Entry 5U17 (X-ray diffraction, 2.15 A resolution); this record covers chains B and G of the 4 polymer chains in the assembly.

[Chain B]
Molecule: MAIT T-cell receptor alpha chain
Organism: Homo sapiens
Chain sequence (203 residues; numbered 1 to 203; the number before each row is that of its first residue):
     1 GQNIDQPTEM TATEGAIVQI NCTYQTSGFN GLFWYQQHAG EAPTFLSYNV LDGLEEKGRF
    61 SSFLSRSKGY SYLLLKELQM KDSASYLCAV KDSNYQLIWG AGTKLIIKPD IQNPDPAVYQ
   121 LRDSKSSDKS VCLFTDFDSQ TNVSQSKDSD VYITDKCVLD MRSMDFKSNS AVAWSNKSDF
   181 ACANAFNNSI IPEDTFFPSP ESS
Disordered / not traced: 126-129, 200-203
Disulfides: C22-C88, C132-C182

[Chain G]
Molecule: MAIT T-cell receptor beta chain
Organism: Homo sapiens
Chain sequence (245 residues; each row starts with the number of its first residue):
     1 NAGVTQTPKF QVLKTGQSMT LQCAQDMNHN SMYWYRQDPG MGLRLIYYSA SEGTTDKGEV
    61 PNGYNVSRLN KREFSLRLES AAPSQTSVYF CASSVWTGEG SGELFFGEGS RLTVLEDLKN
   121 VFPPEVAVFE PSEAEISHTQ KATLVCLATG FYPDHVELSW WVNGKEVHSG VCTDPQPLKE
   181 QPALNDSRYA LSSRLRVSAT FWQNPRNHFR CQVQFYGLSE NDEWTQDRAK PVTQIVSAEA
   241 WGRAD
Disordered / not traced: 1-2, 244-245
Disulfides: C23-C91, C146-C211
Metal / ion sites: Na+: Y47, P61, Y64

[Chain B / chain G interface]
Cross-chain cystine bridges: C157(B)-C172(G)
Residue-residue contacts - 90 pairs, chain B then chain G:
  N30(B) - G100(G)
  F33(B) - G100(G)
  F33(B) - S101(G)
  F33(B) - G102(G)
  F33(B) - E103(G)
  Y35(B) - E103(G)
  Y35(B) - L104(G)  hydrogen bond (side chain-backbone)
  Y35(B) - F106(G)  hydrophobic
  Q37(B) - Q37(G)  hydrogen bond
  Q37(B) - F90(G)
  E41(B) - F90(G)
  A42(B) - F90(G)  hydrophobic
  A42(B) - G107(G)
  P43(B) - F106(G)
  F45(B) - E103(G)
  Y48(B) - G100(G)
  Y48(B) - S101(G)
  K91(B) - E99(G)  hydrogen bond (side chain-backbone)
  K91(B) - G100(G)  hydrogen bond (side chain-backbone)
  K91(B) - G102(G)  hydrogen bond (side chain-backbone)
  Y95(B) - G98(G)
  L97(B) - Y35(G)
  L97(B) - L104(G)  hydrophobic
  W99(B) - Y35(G)
  W99(B) - G42(G)
  W99(B) - L43(G)
  W99(B) - L104(G)  hydrophobic
  W99(B) - F106(G)  hydrophobic
  G100(B) - G42(G)
  A101(B) - M41(G)
  A101(B) - G42(G)
  D115(B) - H138(G)  salt bridge
  Y119(B) - S132(G)
  Y119(B) - A134(G)
  Y119(B) - E135(G)
  Y119(B) - H138(G)
  Y119(B) - T139(G)
  Q120(B) - S132(G)
  L121(B) - F129(G)
  L121(B) - E130(G)
  L121(B) - T143(G)
  L121(B) - V145(G)  hydrophobic
  R122(B) - F129(G)
  R122(B) - E130(G)  hydrogen bond (backbone-backbone)
  D123(B) - A127(G)
  D123(B) - V128(G)
  D123(B) - F129(G)
  S124(B) - V128(G)  hydrogen bond (backbone-backbone)
  S124(B) - E130(G)  hydrogen bond
  S124(B) - E239(G)  hydrogen bond (side chain-backbone)
  S124(B) - A240(G)
  S130(B) - F129(G)
  V131(B) - L147(G)  hydrophobic
  L133(B) - T143(G)
  L133(B) - V145(G)  hydrophobic
  D136(B) - T139(G)
  D136(B) - R196(G)  salt bridge
  S149(B) - P182(G)
  Y152(B) - L178(G)  hydrophobic
  Y152(B) - E180(G)
  T154(B) - D174(G)
  T154(B) - S192(G)
  T154(B) - R194(G)
  D155(B) - R194(G)
  C157(B) - C172(G)  disulfide
  C157(B) - T173(G)
  C157(B) - R194(G)
  V158(B) - C172(G)  hydrogen bond (backbone-side chain)
  L159(B) - G170(G)
  L159(B) - V171(G)
  L159(B) - C172(G)  hydrophobic
  L159(B) - R196(G)
  D160(B) - S169(G)
  D160(B) - G170(G)  hydrogen bond (backbone-backbone)
  M161(B) - S169(G)
  M161(B) - R196(G)
  M161(B) - V197(G)
  R162(B) - H168(G)
  R162(B) - S169(G)  hydrogen bond (backbone-side chain)
  F166(B) - K141(G)
  F166(B) - R196(G)
  S168(B) - R196(G)  hydrogen bond
  S170(B) - R194(G)  hydrogen bond
  A171(B) - R194(G)
  V172(B) - R194(G)
  W174(B) - L147(G)  hydrophobic
  W174(B) - L178(G)  hydrophobic
  W174(B) - A190(G)  hydrophobic
  F196(B) - H138(G)
  P198(B) - A134(G)  hydrophobic
Also at the interface, not in a pair above, chain B (46 interface residues in all): L87, T135
Also at the interface, not in a pair above, chain G (52 interface residues in all): G40, E108, P131, L144, T149, K179, S198

[In short]
46 residues of chain B face 52 of chain G across their interface; the contacts include 1 disulfide bond, 14
hydrogen bonds and 2 salt bridges. Among the polar pairs are D115(B)-H138(G), D136(B)-R196(G) and
Y35(B)-L104(G). Y47(G), P61(G) and Y64(G) form the Na+ site.
Chain B is MAIT T-cell receptor alpha chain and chain G is MAIT T-cell receptor beta chain, both from Homo
sapiens; the structure, Structure of human MR1-DA-6-FP in complex with human MAIT A-F7 TCR, was determined by
X-ray diffraction (same publication as 5U1R, 5U16, 5U2V, 5U6Q and 5U72).
